8RYI - chains C and E of the 6 polymer chains in the assembly; structure by X-ray diffraction, 2.06 A resolution.

[Chain C]
Molecule: Arginase family protein
Source organism: Aminobacter niigataensis
UniProt: A0A9E9PPA5 (A0A9E9PPA5_9HYPH); residues 1-348 here = UniProt positions 1-348
Sequence (348 residues; numbered 1 to 348; the number before each row is that of its first residue):
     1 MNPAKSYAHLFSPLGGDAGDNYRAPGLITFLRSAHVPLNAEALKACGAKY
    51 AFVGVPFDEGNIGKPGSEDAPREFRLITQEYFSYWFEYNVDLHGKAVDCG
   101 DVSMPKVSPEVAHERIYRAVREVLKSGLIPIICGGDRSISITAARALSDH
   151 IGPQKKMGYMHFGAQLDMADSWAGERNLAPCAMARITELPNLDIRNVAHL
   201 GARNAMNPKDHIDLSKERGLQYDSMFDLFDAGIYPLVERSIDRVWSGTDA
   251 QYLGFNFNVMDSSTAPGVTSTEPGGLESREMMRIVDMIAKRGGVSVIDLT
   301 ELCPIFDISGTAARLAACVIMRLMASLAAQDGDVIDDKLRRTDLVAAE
Disordered / not traced: 1-5, 342-348

[Chain E]
Molecule: Agmatinase family protein
Source organism: Aminobacter niigataensis
UniProt: A0A9E9PQ69 (A0A9E9PQ69_9HYPH); residues 1-357 here = UniProt positions 1-357
Sequence (376 residues; numbered -18 to 357; the number before each row is that of its first residue; numbers below 1 keep their minus sign (Met-18 is residue -18)):
   -18 MAWSHPQFEKVENLYFQGAMLDRKTETAKWQFTPHQHRGPAEQFGENDHI
    32 YSPKLHNGSFKSRGLATFMGAPYCPPDRHKIREMGAKICFLAVPWDQGQI
    82 VRAGASQGAAGLRDATTQYFPYMFEYDVDLLSFFRVVDCGDVPTVPGNNI
   132 KSQEYTADYVTECLEGGAKVILFGGDHSLPIPGAKALSRFTGSGKMGYLH
   182 VDCHLDAGPDWAGNLITNCSGAPRALDLPNCNARNMAHMGSRNSLNPKDW
   232 WDFYVDNEIRVVTMPEMIERGLEVCANEIFERVKKDTDSLYFTWDTDSID
   282 ISCMPANSAPECYGLKGREVIQLARIAGRHGCDILDIVELCPDFDPSQIS
   332 VKMTVNMIYHYLGSRAQTLRQQGKQP
Disordered / not traced: -18 to -4
Differences from the reference sequence: initiating methionine (-18); expression tag (-17 to 0); conflict Asp324 (Tyr in A0A9E9PQ69)
Bound ions: Ca2+: Ala0, Asp3 (shared with 2 residues of chain B); Ni2+ site 1: His158, Asp183, Asp187, Asp276 (together with urea); Ni2+ site 2: Asp183, His185, Asp276, Asp278 (together with urea)
Residues lining bound ligands:
  - dicarbonimidic diamide (C5J): Trp11, Gln12, Phe13, Pro15, Glu27, His30
  - urea (URE): Val82, His158, Asp183, His185, Asp187, Asn199, Asp276, Asp278, Glu320

[Interface between chain C and chain E]
Contacting residue pairs (82; chain C residue first):
  Asn61(C) - Lys42(E)  hydrogen bond (backbone-side chain)
  Ile62(C) - Asn38(E)  hydrogen bond (backbone-side chain)
  Ile62(C) - Phe41(E)
  Ile62(C) - Lys42(E)
  Gly63(C) - Phe41(E)
  Gly63(C) - Lys42(E)  hydrogen bond (backbone-side chain)
  Lys64(C) - Lys42(E)  hydrogen bond (side chain-backbone)
  Lys64(C) - Gln99(E)
  Ala169(C) - Ser33(E)
  Ser171(C) - Ser33(E)
  Trp172(C) - Ser33(E)
  Trp172(C) - Pro34(E)
  Trp172(C) - Asn38(E)  hydrogen bond
  Trp172(C) - Phe41(E)  hydrophobic
  Trp172(C) - Phe101(E)  hydrophobic
  Ala173(C) - Pro34(E)  hydrogen bond (backbone-backbone)
  Ala173(C) - Lys35(E)
  Ala173(C) - His37(E)
  Gly174(C) - Lys35(E)  hydrogen bond (backbone-backbone)
  Ala202(C) - Phe105(E)
  Arg203(C) - Phe105(E)
  Arg203(C) - Glu106(E)
  Asn204(C) - Tyr100(E)
  Asn204(C) - Phe105(E)
  Asn204(C) - Glu106(E)  hydrogen bond (backbone-side chain)
  Asn204(C) - Ile302(E)
  Asn204(C) - Asn337(E)
  Asn204(C) - His341(E)  hydrogen bond
  Ala205(C) - Tyr100(E)
  Ala205(C) - Phe101(E)  hydrogen bond (backbone-backbone)
  Ala205(C) - Tyr103(E)
  Met206(C) - Phe41(E)  hydrophobic
  Met206(C) - Gln99(E)
  Met206(C) - Tyr100(E)
  Met206(C) - Phe101(E)  hydrophobic
  Asn207(C) - Tyr103(E)
  Asn207(C) - Phe105(E)
  Pro208(C) - Ile31(E)
  Pro208(C) - Tyr32(E)
  Pro208(C) - Ser33(E)
  Pro208(C) - Phe101(E)
  Lys209(C) - Ile31(E)  hydrogen bond (backbone-backbone)
  Lys209(C) - Tyr32(E)
  Lys209(C) - Tyr103(E)
  Asp210(C) - Tyr32(E)
  Asp210(C) - Ser33(E)  hydrogen bond
  His211(C) - Ser33(E)  hydrogen bond
  Ile212(C) - Phe105(E)  hydrophobic
  Phe226(C) - Glu106(E)
  Phe226(C) - Ile302(E)  hydrophobic
  Phe226(C) - Arg306(E)
  Phe229(C) - Arg299(E)
  Asp261(C) - Cys284(E)
  Asp261(C) - Gly298(E)
  Ser262(C) - Ile330(E)
  Ser263(C) - Ser283(E)
  Ser263(C) - Cys284(E)
  Pro266(C) - Ser328(E)
  Pro266(C) - Ile330(E)  hydrophobic
  Thr269(C) - Gln329(E)
  Ser270(C) - Lys333(E)  hydrogen bond
  Thr271(C) - Gln329(E)
  Thr271(C) - Ile330(E)
  Thr271(C) - Lys333(E)  hydrogen bond (backbone-side chain)
  Glu272(C) - Tyr100(E)  hydrogen bond
  Pro273(C) - Ile302(E)
  Pro273(C) - Met334(E)  hydrophobic
  Pro273(C) - Asn337(E)
  Gly274(C) - Gly298(E)
  Gly274(C) - Arg299(E)
  Gly274(C) - Ile302(E)
  Gly275(C) - Arg299(E)  hydrogen bond (backbone-side chain)
  Leu276(C) - Arg299(E)
  Glu277(C) - Lys297(E)  salt bridge
  Glu277(C) - Arg299(E)  salt bridge
  Glu280(C) - Arg299(E)  salt bridge
  Ile305(C) - Pro327(E)
  Phe306(C) - Pro327(E)
  Phe306(C) - Ser328(E)
  Phe306(C) - Gln329(E)
  Ile308(C) - Asp326(E)
  Ile308(C) - Ser328(E)
Also at the interface, not in a pair above, chain C (44 interface residues in all): Asp213, Tyr222, Ser224, Ile233, Asp307
Also at the interface, not in a pair above, chain E (37 interface residues in all): Leu36, Asp95, Met104, Tyr107, Asp108, Tyr340

[In short]
The interface between chain C and chain E involves 44 residues on one side and 37 on the other; the contacts
include 17 hydrogen bonds and 3 salt bridges. Among the polar pairs are Glu277(C)-Lys297(E),
Glu277(C)-Arg299(E) and Glu280(C)-Arg299(E).
Chain C is Arginase family protein and chain E is Agmatinase family protein, both from Aminobacter
niigataensis; the structure, Metformin hydrolase from Aminobacter niigataensis MD1 with urea in the active
site, was determined by X-ray diffraction.
